1CIC - chains B and C of the 4 polymer chains in the assembly; structure by X-ray diffraction, 2.50 A resolution.

== Chain B ==
Name: Protein (ig heavy chain V regions)
Organism: Mus musculus
Notes: fragment: fab immunoglobulin fragment
UniProt: P01867 (GCBM_MOUSE); numbering as in UniProt (aligned over 1-217)
Chain sequence (217 residues; numbered 1 to 217; the number before each row is that of its first residue):
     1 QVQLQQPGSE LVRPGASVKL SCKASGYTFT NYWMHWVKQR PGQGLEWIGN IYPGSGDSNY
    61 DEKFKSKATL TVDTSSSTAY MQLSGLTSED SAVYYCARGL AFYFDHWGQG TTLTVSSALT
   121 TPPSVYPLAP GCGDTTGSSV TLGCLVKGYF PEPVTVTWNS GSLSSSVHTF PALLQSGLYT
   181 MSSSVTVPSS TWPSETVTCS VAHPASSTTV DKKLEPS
Disulfides: Cys22-Cys96, Cys144-Cys199

== Chain C ==
Name: Protein (ig heavy chain V regions)
Organism: Mus musculus
Notes: fragment: fab immunoglobulin fragment
UniProt: Q9R1A5 (Q9R1A5_MOUSE); residues 1-214 here correspond to UniProt positions 15-228 (UniProt number = residue number + 14)
Chain sequence (214 residues; numbered 1 to 214; the number before each row is that of its first residue):
     1 DIQMTQSPAS LSASVGETVT ITCRASGNIH NYLAWYQQKQ GKSPQLLVYY TTTLADGVPS
    61 RFSGSGSGTQ YSLKINSLQP EDFGSYYCQH FWSTPRTFGG GTKLELKRAD AAPTVSIFPP
   121 SSEQLTSGGA SVVCFLNNFY PKDINVKWKI DGSERQNGVL DSWTDQDSKD STYSMSSTLT
   181 LTKDEYERHN SYTCEATHKT STSPIVKSFN RNEC
Disulfides: Cys23-Cys88, Cys134-Cys194

== Chain B / chain C interface ==
Pairs across the interface - 14 pairs, chain B then chain C:
  Trp33(B) - Asn31(C)
  Trp33(B) - Thr52(C)  hydrogen bond
  Tyr52(B) - Thr52(C)
  Ser55(B) - Ser65(C)
  Asp57(B) - Ser65(C)
  Asp57(B) - Gly66(C)  hydrogen bond (side chain-backbone)
  Asp57(B) - Ser67(C)  hydrogen bond
  Asn59(B) - Asn31(C)  hydrogen bond
  Leu100(B) - Tyr50(C)  hydrophobic
  Leu100(B) - Thr53(C)
  Phe102(B) - His30(C)
  Phe102(B) - Asn31(C)
  Phe102(B) - Tyr32(C)  hydrophobic
  Phe102(B) - Tyr50(C)  hydrophobic
Other interface residues (no listed pair), chain B (9 interface residues in all): Ser58, Ala101
Other interface residues (no listed pair), chain C (10 interface residues in all): Gly64

== In short ==
9 residues of chain B face 10 of chain C across their interface; the contacts include 4 hydrogen bonds. Among
the polar pairs are Trp33(B)-Thr52(C), Asp57(B)-Gly66(C) and Asp57(B)-Ser67(C).
Here chain B is Protein (ig heavy chain V regions) and chain C is Protein (ig heavy chain V regions), both
from Mus musculus. Entry 1CIC (Idiotope-anti-idiotope fab-fab complex; D1.3-E225) was determined by X-ray
diffraction.
